Entry 8E74 (electron microscopy, 2.94 A resolution); this record covers chains D and P of the 9 polymer chains in the assembly.

Chain D:
Protein: DNA-directed RNA polymerase subunit beta'
From: Mycobacterium tuberculosis
Notes: EC 2.7.7.6
UniProt: A0A045J9E2 (A0A045J9E2_MYCTX); residues 1-1316 here = UniProt positions 1-1316
Chain sequence (1318 residues; row label = number of the first residue in the row; numbers below 1 keep their minus sign (Gly-1 is residue -1)):
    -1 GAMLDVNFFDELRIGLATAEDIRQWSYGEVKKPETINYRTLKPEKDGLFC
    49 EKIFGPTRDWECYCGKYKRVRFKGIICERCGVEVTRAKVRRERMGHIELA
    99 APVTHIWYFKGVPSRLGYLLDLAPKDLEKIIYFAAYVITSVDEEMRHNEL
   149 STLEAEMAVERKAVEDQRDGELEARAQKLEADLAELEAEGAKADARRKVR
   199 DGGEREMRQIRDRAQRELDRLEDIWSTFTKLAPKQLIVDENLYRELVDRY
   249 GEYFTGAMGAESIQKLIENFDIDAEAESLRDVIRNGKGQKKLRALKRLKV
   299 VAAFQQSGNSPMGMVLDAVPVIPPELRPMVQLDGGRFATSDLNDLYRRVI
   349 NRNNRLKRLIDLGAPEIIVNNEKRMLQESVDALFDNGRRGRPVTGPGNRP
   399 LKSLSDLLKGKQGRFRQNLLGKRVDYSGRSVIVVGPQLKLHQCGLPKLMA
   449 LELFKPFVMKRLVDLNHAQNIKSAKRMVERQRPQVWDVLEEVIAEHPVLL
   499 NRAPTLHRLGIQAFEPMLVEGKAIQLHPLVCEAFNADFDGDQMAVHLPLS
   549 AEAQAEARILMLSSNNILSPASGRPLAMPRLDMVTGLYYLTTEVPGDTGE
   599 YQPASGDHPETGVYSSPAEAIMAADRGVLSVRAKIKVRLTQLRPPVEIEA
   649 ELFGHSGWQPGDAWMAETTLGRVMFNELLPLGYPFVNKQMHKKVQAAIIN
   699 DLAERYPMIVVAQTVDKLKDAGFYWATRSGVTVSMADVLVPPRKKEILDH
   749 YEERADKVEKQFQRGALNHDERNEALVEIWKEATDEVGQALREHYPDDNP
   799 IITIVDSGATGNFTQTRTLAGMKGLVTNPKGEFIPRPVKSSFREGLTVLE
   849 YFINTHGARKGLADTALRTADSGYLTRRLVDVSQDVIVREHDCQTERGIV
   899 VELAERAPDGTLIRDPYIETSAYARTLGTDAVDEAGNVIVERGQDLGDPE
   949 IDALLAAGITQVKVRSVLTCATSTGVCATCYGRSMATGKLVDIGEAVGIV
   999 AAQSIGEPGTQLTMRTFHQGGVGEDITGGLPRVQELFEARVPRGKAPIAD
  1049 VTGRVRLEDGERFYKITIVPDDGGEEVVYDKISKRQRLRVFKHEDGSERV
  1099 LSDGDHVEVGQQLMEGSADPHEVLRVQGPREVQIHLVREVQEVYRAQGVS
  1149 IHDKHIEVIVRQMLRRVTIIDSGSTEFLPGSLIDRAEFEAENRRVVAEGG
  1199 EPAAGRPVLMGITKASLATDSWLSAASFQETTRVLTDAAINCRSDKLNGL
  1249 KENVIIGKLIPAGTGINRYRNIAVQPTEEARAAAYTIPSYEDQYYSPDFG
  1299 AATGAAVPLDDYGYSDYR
Not modelled in the structure: 1015-1022, 1091-1096, 1283-1316
Construct notes: expression tag (-1 to 0)
Bound ions: Zn2+ site 1: Cys60, Cys75, Cys78; Mg2+: Asp535, Asp537, Asp539 (shared with 1 residue of chain R); Zn2+ site 2: Cys891, Cys968, Cys975, Cys978

Chain P:
Molecule: 54-nt DNA strand
Sequence (54 nucleotides; each row starts with the number of its first residue):
   101 CCGGCATGAGAGGATAAAATACTATATCCTGGTTAAAGGGTTTTCTTTCT
   151 GACG
Not modelled in the structure: 101-109, 147-154

Chain D / chain P interface:
Residue-residue contacts (14):
  Val110(D) - DC122(P)  sugar contact
  Gln287(D) - DT115(P)  base contact
  Pro394(D) - DA135(P)  phosphate contact
  Lys409(D) - DA126(P)  salt bridge to the phosphate
  Lys409(D) - DT127(P)  salt bridge to the phosphate
  Arg414(D) - DT125(P)  salt bridge to the phosphate
  Arg421(D) - DC129(P)  salt bridge to the phosphate
  Thr867(D) - DA126(P)  base contact
  Ala868(D) - DA126(P)  base contact
  Tyr872(D) - DA124(P)  sugar contact
  Tyr872(D) - DT125(P)  sugar contact
  Gln1227(D) - DA124(P)  sugar contact
  Glu1228(D) - DT123(P)  sugar contact
  Glu1228(D) - DA124(P)  hydrogen bond to the phosphate
Interface residues without a listed pair, chain D (16 interface residues in all): Arg386, Arg427, Ala501, Pro502, Gly871

Overview:
16 residues of chain D and 9 residues of chain P are in contact; the contacts include 1 hydrogen bond and 4
salt bridges. Polar contacts include Glu1228(D)-DA124(P), Lys409(D)-DA126(P) and Lys409(D)-DT127(P). Cys60(D),
Cys75(D) and Cys78(D) form the Zn2+ site 1.
Here chain D is DNA-directed RNA polymerase subunit beta' (Mycobacterium tuberculosis) and chain P is a 54-nt
DNA strand. Entry 8E74 (Mycobacterium tuberculosis RNAP paused elongation complex with NusG transcription
factor) was determined by electron microscopy, deposited together with 8E79, 8E82, 8E8M and 8E95.
